8GZ5 - chains A and B; structure by X-ray diffraction, 1.70 A resolution.

== Chain A ==
Name: Spike protein S1
From: Severe acute respiratory syndrome coronavirus 2
UniProt: P0DTC2 (SPIKE_SARS2); residues 333-530 here = UniProt positions 333-530
Amino-acid sequence (206 residues; numbered 333 to 538; the number before each row is that of its first residue):
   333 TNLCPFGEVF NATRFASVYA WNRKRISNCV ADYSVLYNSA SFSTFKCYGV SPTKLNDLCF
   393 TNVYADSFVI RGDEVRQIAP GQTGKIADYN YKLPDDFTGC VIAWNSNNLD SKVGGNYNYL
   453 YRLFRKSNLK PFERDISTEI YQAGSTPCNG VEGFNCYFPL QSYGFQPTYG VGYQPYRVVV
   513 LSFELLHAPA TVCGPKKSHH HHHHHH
Not modelled in the structure: 333, 529-538
Disulfide bonds: Cys336-Cys361, Cys379-Cys432, Cys391-Cys525, Cys480-Cys488
Covalent attachments: N-acetylglucosamine (NAG) linked to Asn343
Sequence notes: variant Tyr501 (Asn in P0DTC2); expression tag (531-538)
Swiss-Prot annotation at these positions:
  - region: Arg403 to Asp405 (Integrin-binding motif), Asn448 to Phe456 (Immunodominant HLA epitope recognized by the CD8+)
  - glycosylation: Asn343 (N-linked (GlcNAc...) (complex) asparagine)
  - natural variant: Gly339 (G339D: In strain: Omicron/BA.1, Omicron/BA.2 and 4 more; G339H: In strain: Omicron/BA.2.75, Omicron/XBB.1.5 and 1 more), Arg346 (R346K: In strain: Mu/B.1.621; R346T: In strain: Omicron/BQ.1.1, Omicron/XBB.1.5 and 1 more), Leu368 (L368I: In strain: Omicron/XBB.1.5, Omicron/EG.5.1), Ser371 (S371F: In strain: Omicron/BA.2, Omicron/BA.2.12.1 and 6 more; S371L: In strain: Omicron/BA.1), Ser373 (S373P: In strain: Omicron/BA.1, Omicron/BA.2 and 7 more), Ser375 (S375F: In strain: Omicron/BA.1, Omicron/BA.2 and 7 more), Thr376 (T376A: In strain: Omicron/BA.2, Omicron/BA.2.12.1 and 5 more), Asp405 (D405N: In strain: Omicron/BA.2, Omicron/BA.2.12.1 and 6 more), Arg408 (R408S: In strain: Omicron/BA.2, Omicron/BA.2.12.1 and 6 more), Lys417 (K417N: In strain: Beta/B.1.351, Omicron/BA.1 and 8 more; K417T: In strain: Gamma/P.1), Asn440 (N440K: In strain: Omicron/BA.1, Omicron/BA.2 and 7 more), Lys444 (K444T: In strain: Omicron/BQ.1.1), 16 further natural variant entries in UniProt
  - mutagenesis: Asn343 (N343Q: Reduced viral infectivity), Leu452 (L452R: Increased resistance to neutralizing antibodies. Decreases HLA binding to NF9 epitope. Increased binding affinity to human ACE2), Tyr453 (Y453F: Decreased HLA binding to NF9 epitope. Increased binding affinity to human ACE2), Ala475 (A475V: Increased resistance to neutralizing antibodies), Val483 (V483A: Increased resistance to neutralizing antibodies), Glu484 (E484D: Increased replication in human TMEM106B overexpressing cells), Phe490 (F490L: Increased resistance to neutralizing antibodies and human covalescent sera neutralization), Gln493 (Q493N: Reduced host ACE2-binding affinity in vitro; Q493Y: Reduced host ACE2-binding affinity in vitro), His519 (H519P: Increased resistance to human covalescent sera neutralization)

== Chain B ==
Name: Nanobody P17
From: Vicugna pacos
Notes: antibody fragment or engineered binder
Amino-acid sequence (126 residues; each row starts with the number of its first residue):
     1 QVQLQESGGG LVQAGGSLRL SCAASGRTSS VYNMAWFRQT PGKEREFVAA ITGNGGTTLY
    61 ADSVKGRLTI SRGNAKNTVS LQMNVLKPDD TAVYYCAAGG WGKERNYAYW GQGTQVTVSS
   121 HHHHHH
Not modelled in the structure: 124-126
Disulfide bonds: Cys22-Cys96

== Interface between chain A and chain B ==
Contacting residue pairs (31; chain A residue first):
  Gly446(A) with Arg45(B)
  Tyr449(A) with Arg45(B); Arg105(B); Trp110(B)
  Leu452(A) with Ala108(B)
  Thr470(A) with Ser30(B), hydrogen bond (backbone-side chain)
  Ile472(A) with Ser30(B)
  Gly482(A) with Ser30(B); Val31(B), hydrogen bond (backbone-backbone)
  Val483(A) with Val31(B)
  Glu484(A) with Val31(B), hydrogen bond (backbone-backbone); Tyr32(B); Asn33(B), hydrogen bond (side chain-backbone); Gly53(B), hydrogen bond (backbone-backbone); Gly99(B); Gly100(B), hydrogen bond (side chain-backbone)
  Gly485(A) with Asn33(B)
  Phe490(A) with Tyr32(B), hydrophobic; Gly99(B); Gly100(B); Ala108(B), hydrophobic; Tyr109(B)
  Leu492(A) with Ala108(B)
  Gln493(A) with Asn106(B), hydrogen bond
  Ser494(A) with Arg105(B); Asn106(B), hydrogen bond (backbone-backbone); Tyr107(B), hydrogen bond (side chain-backbone); Trp110(B)
  Gln498(A) with Glu44(B), hydrogen bond; Arg105(B)
  Tyr501(A) with Arg105(B), hydrogen bond
Also at the interface, not in a pair above, chain B (19 interface residues in all): Ser29, Gln39, Thr52, Asn54

== In short ==
The interface between chain A and chain B involves 15 residues on one side and 19 on the other; the contacts
include 11 hydrogen bonds. Polar pairs include Thr470(A)-Ser30(B), Glu484(A)-Asn33(B) and Glu484(A)-Gly100(B).
UniProt lists 9 mutagenesis sites on chain A.
Here chain A is Spike protein S1 (Severe acute respiratory syndrome coronavirus 2) and chain B is Nanobody P17
(Vicugna pacos). Entry 8GZ5 (Crystal structure of neutralizing VHH P17 in complex with SARS-CoV-2 Alpha
variant spike receptor-binding domain) was determined by X-ray diffraction, deposited together with 8GZ6.
